PDB entry 8HUH | X-ray diffraction, 2.80 A resolution | chains A and F of the 6 polymer chains in the assembly

== Chain A ==
Protein: Tubulin alpha-1B chain
Source organism: Bos taurus
Reference sequence: P81947 (TBA1B_BOVIN); numbering as in UniProt (aligned over 1-450)
Chain sequence (450 residues; row label = number of the first residue in the row):
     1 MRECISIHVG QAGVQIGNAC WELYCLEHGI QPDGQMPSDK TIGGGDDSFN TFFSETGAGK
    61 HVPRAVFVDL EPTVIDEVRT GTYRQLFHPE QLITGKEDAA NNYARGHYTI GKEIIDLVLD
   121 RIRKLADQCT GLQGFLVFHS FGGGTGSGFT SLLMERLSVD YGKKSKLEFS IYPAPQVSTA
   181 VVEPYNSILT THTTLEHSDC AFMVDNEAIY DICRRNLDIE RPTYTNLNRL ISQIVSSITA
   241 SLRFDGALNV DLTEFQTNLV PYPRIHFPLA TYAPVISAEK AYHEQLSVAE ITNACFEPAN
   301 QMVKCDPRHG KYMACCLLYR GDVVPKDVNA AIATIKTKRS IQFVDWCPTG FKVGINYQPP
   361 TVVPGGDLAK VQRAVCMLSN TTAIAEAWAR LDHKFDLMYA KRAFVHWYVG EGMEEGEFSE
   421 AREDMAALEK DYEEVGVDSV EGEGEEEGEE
Disordered / not traced: 438-450
Ion coordination: Ca2+: Asp39, Thr41, Gly44, Glu55
Ligand contacts:
  - GTP (guanosine-5'-triphosphate): Gly10, Gln11, Ala12, Gln15, Ile16, Asp69, Asp98, Ala99, Ala100, Asn101, Ser140, Gly142, Gly143, Gly144, Thr145, Gly146, Ile171, Pro173, Val177, Ser178, Thr179, Glu183, Asn206, Tyr224, Leu227, Asn228, Ile231
  - MXV (2-(1-methylindol-4-yl)-4-(3,4,5-trimethoxyphenyl)-1H-imidazo[4,5-c]pyridine): Asn101, Thr179, Ala180, Val181

== Chain F ==
Protein: TTL
Source organism: Gallus gallus
Reference sequence: E1BQ43 (E1BQ43_CHICK); residues 1-378 here = UniProt positions 1-378
Chain sequence (384 residues; numbered 1 to 384; the number before each row is that of its first residue):
     1 MYTFVVRDEN SSVYAEVSRL LLATGQWKRL RKDNPRFNLM LGERNRLPFG RLGHEPGLVQ
    61 LVNYYRGADK LCRKASLVKL IKTSPELSES CTWFPESYVI YPTNLKTPVA PAQNGIRHLI
   121 NNTRTDEREV FLAAYNRRRE GREGNVWIAK SSAGAKGEGI LISSEASELL DFIDEQGQVH
   181 VIQKYLEKPL LLEPGHRKFD IRSWVLVDHL YNIYLYREGV LRTSSEPYNS ANFQDKTCHL
   241 TNHCIQKEYS KNYGRYEEGN EMFFEEFNQY LMDALNTTLE NSILLQIKHI IRSCLMCIEP
   301 AISTKHLHYQ SFQLFGFDFM VDEELKVWLI EVNGAPACAQ KLYAELCQGI VDVAISSVFP
   361 LADTGQKTSQ PTSIFIKLHH HHHH
Disordered / not traced: 103-127, 149-160, 176-178, 231-239, 246-251, 363-371, 381-384
Sequence notes: expression tag (379-384)
Ligand contacts: AMP-PCP (ACP; phosphomethylphosphonic acid adenylate ester): Lys74, Pro95, Ile148, Gln183, Lys184, Tyr185, Leu186, Lys198, Asp200, Leu240, Thr241, Asn242, Asp318, Ile330, Glu331, Asn333

== Interface between chain A and chain F ==
Residue-residue contacts - 22 pairs, chain A then chain F:
  Gln176(A) with Pro56(F)
  Glu207(A) with His54(F), salt bridge
  Glu297(A) with His306(F), salt bridge
  Lys304(A) with His54(F)
  Asp306(A) with Arg66(F); Leu307(F)
  Arg308(A) with Pro300(F), hydrogen bond (side chain-backbone); Ala301(F), hydrogen bond (side chain-backbone); Ile302(F); Ser303(F), hydrogen bond (side chain-backbone)
  His309(A) with Arg66(F), hydrogen bond (side chain-backbone); Gly67(F); Ala301(F)
  Lys338(A) with Pro300(F)
  Ser340(A) with Pro300(F); Ala301(F)
  Glu386(A) with Gly50(F); Arg66(F), salt bridge
  Arg390(A) with Gly50(F); His54(F)
  His393(A) with Arg51(F)
  Glu433(A) with Arg46(F), salt bridge
Interface residues without a listed pair, chain A (15 interface residues in all): Pro298, Cys305
Interface residues without a listed pair, chain F (15 interface residues in all): Gly53, His308

== Overview ==
The chain A/chain F interface involves 15 residues from each chain; the contacts include 4 hydrogen bonds and
4 salt bridges. Among the polar pairs are Glu207(A)-His54(F), Glu297(A)-His306(F) and Glu386(A)-Arg66(F).
Ligands of chain A: GTP and compound MXV. Chain F binds AMP-PCP.
Here chain A is Tubulin alpha-1B chain (Bos taurus) and chain F is TTL (Gallus gallus). Entry 8HUH (Crystal
structure of T2R-TTL-3a complex) was determined by X-ray diffraction.
